Entry 3TTV (X-ray diffraction, 1.45 A resolution); this record covers chains B and C of the 4 polymer chains in the assembly.

[Chain B (and C)]
Protein: Catalase HPII
Organism: Escherichia coli
Notes: EC 1.11.1.6; chain C of this document is another copy of the same molecule, construct and numbering; everything in this record applies to it too
Reference sequence: P21179 (CATE_ECOLI); residue numbers follow UniProt; this construct covers 1-753
Amino-acid sequence (753 residues; numbered 1 to 753; the number before each row is that of its first residue):
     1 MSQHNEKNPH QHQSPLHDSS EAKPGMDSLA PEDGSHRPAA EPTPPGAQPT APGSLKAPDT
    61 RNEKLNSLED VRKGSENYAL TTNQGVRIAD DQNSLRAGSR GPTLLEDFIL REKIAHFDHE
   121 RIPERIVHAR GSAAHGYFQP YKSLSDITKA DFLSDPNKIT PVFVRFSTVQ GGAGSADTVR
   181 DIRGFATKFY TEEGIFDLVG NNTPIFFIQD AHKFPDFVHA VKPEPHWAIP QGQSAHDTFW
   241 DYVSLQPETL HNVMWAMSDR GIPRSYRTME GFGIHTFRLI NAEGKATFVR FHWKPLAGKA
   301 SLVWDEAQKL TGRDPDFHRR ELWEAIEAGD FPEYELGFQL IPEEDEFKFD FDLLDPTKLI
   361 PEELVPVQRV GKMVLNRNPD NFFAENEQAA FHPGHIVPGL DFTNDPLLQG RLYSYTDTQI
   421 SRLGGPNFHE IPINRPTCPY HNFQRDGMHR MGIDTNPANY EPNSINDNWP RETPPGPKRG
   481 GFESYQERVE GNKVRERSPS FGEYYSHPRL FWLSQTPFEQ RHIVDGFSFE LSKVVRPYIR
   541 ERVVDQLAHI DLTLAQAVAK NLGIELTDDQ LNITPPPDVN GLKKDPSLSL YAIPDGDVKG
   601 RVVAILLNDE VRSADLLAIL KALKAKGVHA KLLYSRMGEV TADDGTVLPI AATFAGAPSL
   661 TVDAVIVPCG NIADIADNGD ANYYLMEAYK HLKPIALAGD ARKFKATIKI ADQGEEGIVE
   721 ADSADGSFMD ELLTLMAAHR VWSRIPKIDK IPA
Unresolved in the structure: 1-27
Construct notes: engineered mutation Ala115 (Thr in P21179), Tyr413 (Phe in P21179)
Modified positions: Cys669 (cysteinesulfonic acid; OCS)
Bound ions: heme Fe near Tyr415 (its only coordinating residue here)
Small-molecule neighbours:
  - heme (HEM), molecule 1: Ile114, Phe117, Asp118
  - heme (HEM), molecule 2: Arg125, Ile126, Val127, His128, Arg165, Ser167, Gly184, Phe185, Ala186, Val199, Gly200, Asn201, Phe206, Ala211, Phe214, Ile274, His275, Phe391, Leu407, Gly410, Arg411, Ser414, Tyr415, Thr418, Gln419, Arg422
From the paper describing this entry:
  - mutagenesis - F413Y: unchanged catalytic activity
  - catalytic residues: His128 (citing earlier work)
  - mutagenesis - R111A, R111K, F413Y: unchanged expression

[Chain B / chain C interface]
Residue-residue contacts - 260 pairs, chain B then chain C:
  Leu29(B) with Arg542(C), hydrogen bond (backbone-side chain)
  Pro31(B) with Tyr538(C), hydrophobic
  Ser35(B) with Tyr538(C)
  His36(B) with Arg536(C), hydrogen bond (backbone-side chain); Tyr538(C)
  Pro49(B) with Val535(C); Arg536(C)
  Thr50(B) with His226(C), hydrogen bond; Trp227(C)
  Ala51(B) with His226(C)
  Pro52(B) with His226(C)
  Asp90(B) with Arg495(C)
  Asp91(B) with His212(C), salt bridge; Lys213(C); Asp216(C)
  Gln92(B) with Asp210(C); Lys213(C), hydrogen bond; Arg497(C), hydrogen bond (backbone-side chain)
  Asn93(B) with Asp210(C); His212(C); Arg495(C); Glu496(C); Arg497(C), hydrogen bond
  Ser94(B) with Asp210(C), hydrogen bond; His212(C); Val494(C); Arg495(C)
  Leu95(B) with Lys493(C); Val494(C); Arg495(C)
  Arg96(B) with Asp210(C), salt bridge; Pro406(C); Asn492(C); Lys493(C); Val494(C), hydrogen bond (backbone-backbone); Glu496(C), hydrogen bond (side chain-backbone); Arg497(C)
  Ala97(B) with Val489(C), hydrophobic; Asn492(C)
  Gly98(B) with Gly491(C); Asn492(C), hydrogen bond (backbone-backbone); Val494(C)
  Ser99(B) with Val494(C); Glu496(C); Ser498(C)
  Arg100(B) with Glu346(C), salt bridge; Phe347(C); Asp352(C), salt bridge; Leu354(C); Asn404(C), hydrogen bond (backbone-side chain); Ser498(C)
  Gly101(B) with Asn404(C)
  Pro102(B) with Asn404(C); Gln409(C); Val489(C)
  Thr103(B) with Gln409(C), hydrogen bond (backbone-side chain)
  Leu104(B) with Lys493(C)
  Glu106(B) with Lys493(C), salt bridge
  Asp107(B) with Arg495(C), salt bridge
  Ile109(B) with His212(C)
  Leu110(B) with His212(C)
  Arg111(B) with Tyr413(C)
  Lys113(B) with His212(C), hydrogen bond (side chain-backbone); Asp216(C), salt bridge
  Ile114(B) with Ala211(C); Pro215(C), hydrophobic; Tyr413(C), hydrophobic; Ser414(C)
  Ala115(B) with Tyr413(C); Asp417(C)
  Phe117(B) with Ile126(C), hydrophobic; Phe214(C), hydrophobic; Pro215(C), hydrophobic; Val218(C), hydrophobic
  Asp118(B) with Ile126(C); Ser414(C), hydrogen bond; Asp417(C); Thr418(C), hydrogen bond (backbone-side chain)
  His119(B) with Asp417(C), salt bridge; Ser421(C), hydrogen bond
  Glu120(B) with Ile126(C); His219(C), salt bridge
  Arg121(B) with Pro123(C); Glu124(C); Ile126(C), hydrogen bond (side chain-backbone); Lys222(C)
  Pro123(B) with Arg121(C)
  Glu124(B) with Arg121(C)
  Ile126(B) with Phe117(C), hydrophobic; Asp118(C); Glu120(C); Arg121(C), hydrogen bond (backbone-side chain)
  Gly174(B) with Gly174(C); Ser175(C), hydrogen bond (backbone-backbone); Gln231(C)
  Ser175(B) with Gly174(C)
  Asp210(B) with Asn93(C); Ser94(C), hydrogen bond; Arg96(C), salt bridge
  Ala211(B) with Ile114(C)
  His212(B) with Asp91(C), salt bridge; Asn93(C); Ser94(C); Ile109(C); Leu110(C); Lys113(C), hydrogen bond (backbone-side chain)
  Lys213(B) with Asp91(C), hydrogen bond (side chain-backbone); Gln92(C), hydrogen bond
  Phe214(B) with Phe117(C), hydrophobic
  Pro215(B) with Ile114(C), hydrophobic; Phe117(C), hydrophobic
  Asp216(B) with Asp91(C); Lys113(C), salt bridge
  Val218(B) with Phe117(C), hydrophobic
  His219(B) with Glu120(C), salt bridge
  Lys222(B) with Arg121(C)
  Pro225(B) with Asn381(C); Phe382(C), hydrogen bond (backbone-backbone)
  His226(B) with Thr50(C), hydrogen bond; Ala51(C); Pro52(C); Trp323(C); Asp380(C); Phe382(C), hydrogen bond (backbone-backbone)
  Trp227(B) with Thr50(C); Arg319(C); Arg320(C); Trp323(C), hydrophobic; Phe382(C)
  Ala228(B) with Arg319(C), hydrogen bond (backbone-side chain); Phe382(C), hydrophobic
  Ile229(B) with Asp316(C); Arg319(C); Arg320(C)
  Pro230(B) with Asp316(C)
  Gln231(B) with Gly174(C); Asp316(C), hydrogen bond (backbone-side chain)
  Gln233(B) with Pro315(C)
  Asp305(B) with Arg313(C), salt bridge
  Gln308(B) with Gly312(C); Arg313(C), hydrogen bond
  Lys309(B) with Lys309(C); Arg313(C)
  Thr311(B) with Gly312(C), hydrogen bond (side chain-backbone)
  Gly312(B) with Gln308(C); Thr311(C), hydrogen bond (backbone-side chain); Gly312(C)
  Arg313(B) with Asp305(C), salt bridge; Gln308(C), hydrogen bond; Lys309(C)
  Pro315(B) with Gln233(C)
  Asp316(B) with Ile229(C); Pro230(C); Gln231(C), hydrogen bond (side chain-backbone)
  Arg319(B) with Trp227(C); Ala228(C), hydrogen bond (side chain-backbone); Ile229(C)
  Arg320(B) with Trp227(C); Ile229(C)
  Trp323(B) with His226(C); Trp227(C), hydrophobic
  Glu346(B) with Arg100(C), salt bridge
  Phe347(B) with Arg100(C)
  Asp352(B) with Arg100(C), salt bridge
  Leu354(B) with Arg100(C)
  Asp380(B) with His226(C)
  Asn381(B) with Pro225(C)
  Phe382(B) with Pro225(C), hydrogen bond (backbone-backbone); His226(C), hydrogen bond (backbone-backbone); Trp227(C); Ala228(C), hydrophobic
  Asn404(B) with Arg100(C), hydrogen bond (side chain-backbone); Gly101(C); Pro102(C)
  Pro406(B) with Arg96(C)
  Gln409(B) with Pro102(C); Thr103(C), hydrogen bond (side chain-backbone)
  Tyr413(B) with Arg111(C); Ile114(C), hydrophobic; Ala115(C)
  Ser414(B) with Ile114(C); Asp118(C), hydrogen bond
  Asp417(B) with Ala115(C); Asp118(C); His119(C), salt bridge
  Thr418(B) with Asp118(C), hydrogen bond (side chain-backbone)
  Ser421(B) with His119(C), hydrogen bond
  Val489(B) with Ala97(C), hydrophobic; Pro102(C)
  Gly491(B) with Gly98(C)
  Asn492(B) with Arg96(C); Ala97(C); Gly98(C), hydrogen bond (backbone-backbone)
  Lys493(B) with Leu95(C); Arg96(C); Leu104(C); Glu106(C), salt bridge
  Val494(B) with Ser94(C); Leu95(C); Arg96(C), hydrogen bond (backbone-backbone); Gly98(C); Ser99(C)
  Arg495(B) with Asp90(C); Asn93(C); Ser94(C); Leu95(C); Asp107(C), salt bridge
  Glu496(B) with Asn93(C); Arg96(C), hydrogen bond (backbone-side chain); Ser99(C)
  Arg497(B) with Gln92(C), hydrogen bond (side chain-backbone); Asn93(C), hydrogen bond; Arg96(C)
  Ser498(B) with Ser99(C); Arg100(C)
  Ser532(B) with Met637(C)
  Val535(B) with Gln48(C); Pro49(C)
  Arg536(B) with Ser35(C); His36(C), hydrogen bond (side chain-backbone); Pro49(C)
  Tyr538(B) with Pro31(C); Ser35(C); His36(C)
  Arg540(B) with Met637(C)
  Arg542(B) with Leu29(C), hydrogen bond (side chain-backbone); Pro31(C)
  Lys560(B) with Arg636(C)
  Asn561(B) with Arg636(C); Met637(C), hydrogen bond (backbone-backbone)
  Leu562(B) with Met637(C); Gly638(C)
  Gly563(B) with Met637(C)
  Arg636(B) with Lys560(C); Asn561(C)
  Met637(B) with Ser532(C); Arg540(C); Asn561(C), hydrogen bond (backbone-backbone); Leu562(C); Gly563(C)
  Gly638(B) with Leu562(C)
  Gly656(B) with Lys533(C), hydrogen bond (backbone-side chain)
  Gly679(B) with Asp749(C), hydrogen bond (backbone-backbone); Lys750(C); Ile751(C); Pro752(C)
  Asn682(B) with Pro752(C)
  Tyr683(B) with Tyr683(C); Pro752(C); Ala753(C), hydrophobic
  Met686(B) with Pro752(C), hydrophobic
  Asp749(B) with Gly679(C), hydrogen bond (backbone-backbone)
  Lys750(B) with Asp677(C); Gly679(C)
  Ile751(B) with Gly679(C)
  Pro752(B) with Gly679(C); Asn682(C); Tyr683(C); Met686(C), hydrophobic
  Ala753(B) with Tyr683(C), hydrophobic
Interface residues without a listed pair, chain B (132 interface residues in all): Ala30, Gln48, Ile122, Arg125, Val127, Arg130, Leu245, Gln246, Glu324, Pro499, Ser500, Phe529, Asp677, Asn678, Lys690
Interface residues without a listed pair, chain C (135 interface residues in all): Ala30, Pro38, Ile122, Arg125, Val127, Arg130, Leu245, Gln246, Glu324, Glu490, Pro499, Ser500, Phe529, Gly656, Asn678, Asp680

[Summary]
132 residues of chain B and 135 residues of chain C are in contact, with 53 hydrogen bonds and 20 salt
bridges. Polar contacts include Asp91(B)-His212(C), Arg96(B)-Asp210(C) and Arg100(B)-Glu346(C). Bound to chain
B: heme. From the paper: the catalytic residue His128(B); R111A, R111K and F413Y of chain B leave expression
unchanged.
Chain B and chain C are both Catalase HPII (Escherichia coli); the structure, Structure of the F413E variant
of E. coli KatE, was determined by X-ray diffraction together with 3TTT, 3TTU, 3TTW and 3TTX from the same
study.
